Entry 5KNM (X-ray diffraction, 3.30 A resolution); this record covers chains A and B of the 4 polymer chains in the assembly.

[Chain A]
Molecule: cDNA FLJ39643 fis, clone SMINT2004023, highly similar to HLA class I histocompatibility antigen, alphachain F
Organism: Homo sapiens
UniProtKB: B3KUD8 (B3KUD8_HUMAN); residues 1-284 here correspond to UniProt positions 22-305 (UniProt number = residue number + 21)
Sequence (284 residues; numbered 1 to 284; the number before each row is that of its first residue):
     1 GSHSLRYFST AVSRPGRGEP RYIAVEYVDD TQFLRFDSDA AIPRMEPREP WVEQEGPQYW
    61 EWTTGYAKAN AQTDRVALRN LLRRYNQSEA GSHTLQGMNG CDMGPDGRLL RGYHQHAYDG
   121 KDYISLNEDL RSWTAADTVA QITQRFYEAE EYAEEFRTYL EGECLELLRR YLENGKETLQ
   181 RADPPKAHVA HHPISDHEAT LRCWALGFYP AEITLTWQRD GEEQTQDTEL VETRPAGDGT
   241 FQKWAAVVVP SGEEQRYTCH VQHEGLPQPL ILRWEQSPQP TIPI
Unresolved in the structure: 277-284
Cystine bridges: Cys101-Cys164, Cys203-Cys259

[Chain B]
Molecule: Beta-2-microglobulin
Organism: Homo sapiens
Notes: fragment: UNP rrsidues 21-119
UniProtKB: P61769 (B2MG_HUMAN); residues 1-99 here correspond to UniProt positions 21-119 (UniProt number = residue number + 20)
Sequence (182 residues; numbered -68 to 113; the number before each row is that of its first residue; numbers below 1 keep their minus sign (Met-68 is residue -68)):
   -68 MLLVNQSHQG FNKEHTSKMV SAIVLYVLLA AAAHSAFAAD LHHHHHHHHG SGGLEVLFQG
    -8 PEFGGSADPI QRTPKIQVYS RHPAENGKSN FLNCYVSGFH PSDIEVDLLK NGERIEKVEH
    52 SDLSFSKDWS FYLLYYTEFT PTEKDEYACR VNHVTLSQPK IVKWDRDMGG GGSGGSGSGG
   112 GS
Unresolved in the structure: -68 to -2, 100-113
Differences from the reference sequence: initiating methionine (-68); expression tag (-67 to 0, 100-113)
Cystine bridges: Cys25-Cys80
Curated features (UniProtKB/Swiss-Prot):
  - modified residue: Gln2 (Pyrrolidone carboxylic acid)
  - glycosylation: Ile1 (N-linked (Glc) (glycation) isoleucine), Lys19 (N-linked (Glc) (glycation) lysine), Lys41 (N-linked (Glc) (glycation) lysine), Lys48 (N-linked (Glc) (glycation) lysine), Lys58 (N-linked (Glc) (glycation) lysine), Lys91 (N-linked (Glc) (glycation) lysine), Lys94 (N-linked (Glc) (glycation) lysine)

[How chain A and chain B interact]
Contacting residue pairs (44; chain A residue first):
  Phe8(A) - Ser55(B)
  Phe8(A) - Phe56(B)
  Ser9(A) - Phe56(B)
  Thr10(A) - Leu54(B)
  Thr10(A) - Phe56(B)
  Thr10(A) - Phe62(B)
  Val12(A) - Ser33(B)
  Ile23(A) - Leu54(B)  hydrophobic
  Val25(A) - Asp53(B)
  Tyr27(A) - Ser55(B)
  Tyr27(A) - Tyr63(B)
  Gln32(A) - Asp53(B)  hydrogen bond
  Arg35(A) - Asp53(B)  salt bridge
  Arg48(A) - Asp53(B)  salt bridge
  Thr94(A) - Phe62(B)
  Gln96(A) - His31(B)  hydrogen bond
  Gln96(A) - Trp60(B)
  Gln96(A) - Phe62(B)
  Gly97(A) - Phe56(B)
  Ala117(A) - Trp60(B)
  Asp119(A) - Asp-1(B)
  Asp119(A) - Pro0(B)
  Asp119(A) - Ile1(B)
  Asp119(A) - His31(B)
  Gly120(A) - Ile1(B)
  Gly120(A) - His31(B)
  Trp204(A) - Asp98(B)
  Trp204(A) - Met99(B)  hydrophobic
  Leu206(A) - Met99(B)  hydrophobic
  Val231(A) - Gln8(B)
  Glu232(A) - Lys6(B)  salt bridge
  Glu232(A) - Tyr26(B)
  Glu232(A) - Ser28(B)  hydrogen bond
  Arg234(A) - Gln8(B)
  Arg234(A) - Tyr10(B)
  Pro235(A) - Tyr10(B)  hydrogen bond (backbone-side chain)
  Pro235(A) - Tyr26(B)
  Ala236(A) - Arg12(B)  hydrogen bond (backbone-side chain)
  Ala236(A) - Asn24(B)  hydrogen bond (backbone-side chain)
  Gly237(A) - Arg12(B)
  Asp238(A) - Arg12(B)  salt bridge
  Gln242(A) - Tyr10(B)
  Gln242(A) - Ser11(B)  hydrogen bond (side chain-backbone)
  Gln242(A) - Arg12(B)  hydrogen bond (side chain-backbone)
Other interface residues (no listed pair), chain A (33 interface residues in all): Leu34, Met98, Gln115, Lys121, Asp122, His188, Thr233
Other interface residues (no listed pair), chain B (25 interface residues in all): Pro32, Ser52, Leu65

[Overview]
The interface between chain A and chain B involves 33 residues on one side and 25 on the other, with 8
hydrogen bonds and 4 salt bridges. Among the polar pairs are Arg35(A)-Asp53(B), Arg48(A)-Asp53(B) and
Glu232(A)-Lys6(B).
Here chain A is cDNA FLJ39643 fis, clone SMINT2004023, highly similar to HLA class I histocompatibility
antigen, alphachain F and chain B is Beta-2-microglobulin, both from Homo sapiens. Entry 5KNM (Human leukocyte
antigen F (HLA-F) presents peptides and regulates immunity through interactions with NK-cell receptors) was
determined by X-ray diffraction (same publication as 5IUE).
